Entry 6HZV (X-ray diffraction, 2.46 A resolution); this record covers chain A.

Chain A:
Protein: Tyrosine-protein kinase JAK3
Notes: EC 2.7.10.2; fragment: kinase domain
Reference sequence: P52333 (JAK3_HUMAN); numbering as in UniProt (aligned over 815-1099)
Sequence (285 residues; each row starts with the number of its first residue):
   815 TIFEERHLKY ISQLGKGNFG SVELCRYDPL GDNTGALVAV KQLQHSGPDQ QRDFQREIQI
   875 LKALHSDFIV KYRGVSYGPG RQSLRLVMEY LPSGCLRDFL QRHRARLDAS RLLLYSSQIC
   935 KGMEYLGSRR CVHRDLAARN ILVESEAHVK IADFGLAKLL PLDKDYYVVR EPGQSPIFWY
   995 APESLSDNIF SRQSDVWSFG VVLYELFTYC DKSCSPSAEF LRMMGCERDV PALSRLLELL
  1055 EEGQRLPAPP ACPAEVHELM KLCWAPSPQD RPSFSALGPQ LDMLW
Unresolved in the structure: 859-860, 892-895, 985-989, 1038-1044, 1099
Construct notes: conflict S1048 (Cys in P52333)
Modified / non-standard residues: Y980 (O-phosphotyrosine; PTR); Y981 (O-phosphotyrosine; PTR)
Small-molecule neighbours: GYW (3-[7-(2-hydroxyethyl)-9-(oxan-4-yl)-8-oxidanylidene-purin-2-yl]imidazo[1,2-a]pyridine-6-carbonitrile): L828, G829, K830, G831, V836, A853, V884, M902, E903, Y904, L905, G908, C909, D912, R953, N954, L956, D967
UniProt features mapped onto this chain:
  - active site: D949 (Proton acceptor)
  - binding site (ATP): L828 to V836, K855
  - modified residue (Phosphotyrosine): Y904, Y939, Y980, Y981

Summary:
Ligands of chain A: compound GYW. From UniProt: active-site residue D949 and 10 ATP-binding residues.
Chain A is Tyrosine-protein kinase JAK3; the structure, Human JAK3 in complex with LASW959 protein in complex
with ligand, was determined by X-ray diffraction, deposited together with 6HZU.
